PDB entry 8WLN | electron microscopy, 4.30 A resolution (low resolution: residue-level contacts below are approximate; hydrogen-bond / salt-bridge calls are withheld) | chains V and a of the 103 polymer chains in the assembly

# Chain V (and a)
Molecule: Flagellar basal-body rod protein FlgC
From: Salmonella enterica subsp. enterica serovar Typhimurium str. LT2
Notes: chain a of this document is another copy of the same molecule, construct and numbering; everything in this record applies to it too
Reference sequence: P0A1I7 (FLGC_SALTY); residue numbers follow UniProt; this construct covers 1-134
Chain sequence (134 residues; row label = number of the first residue in the row):
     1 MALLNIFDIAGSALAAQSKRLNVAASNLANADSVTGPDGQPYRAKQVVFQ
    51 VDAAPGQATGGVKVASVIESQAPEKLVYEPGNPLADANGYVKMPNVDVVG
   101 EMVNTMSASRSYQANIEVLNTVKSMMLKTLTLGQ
Unresolved in the structure: 1

# How chain V and chain a interact
Pairs across the interface (52; chain V residue first):
  L21(V) with V122(a); M125(a)
  N22(V) with N5(a); I9(a); T59(a)
  V23(V) with T59(a)
  A25(V) with I6(a)
  S26(V) with A58(a); T59(a); G60(a)
  L28(V) with A114(a); N115(a); V118(a)
  A29(V) with A13(a); V62(a); N115(a)
  N30(V) with V51(a); G60(a); G61(a); V62(a)
  D32(V) with F49(a); S107(a); S111(a)
  S33(V) with F49(a)
  V34(V) with F49(a)
  T35(V) with V48(a); F49(a); Q50(a); V51(a)
  G36(V) with V51(a)
  P37(V) with V51(a); A53(a)
  K45(V) with Q57(a); A58(a)
  V67(V) with A58(a)
  P83(V) with I68(a)
  M102(V) with A114(a); E117(a)
  T105(V) with T121(a)
  S109(V) with T121(a); M125(a)
  Y112(V) with M125(a); T129(a)
  Q113(V) with S124(a); M125(a)
  I116(V) with K128(a); T129(a)
  E117(V) with K128(a)
  L119(V) with L132(a)
  N120(V) with T131(a); L132(a)
  K123(V) with G133(a)
Interface residues without a listed pair, chain V (31 interface residues in all): L14, Y42, N82, L84
Interface residues without a listed pair, chain a (33 interface residues in all): Q17, Q46

# In short
31 residues of chain V and 33 residues of chain a are in contact.
Chain V and chain a are both Flagellar basal-body rod protein FlgC (Salmonella enterica subsp. enterica
serovar Typhimurium str. LT2); the structure, Cryo-EM structure of the MS ring with export apparatus and
proximal rod within the motor-hook complex ..., was determined by electron microscopy (same publication as
8WHT, 8WIW, 8WK3, 8WK4, 8WKI, 8WKK and 11 further entries).
